9B0E - chains A and B; structure by electron microscopy, 3.19 A resolution.

== Chain A (and B) ==
Name: RNA cytidine acetyltransferase
Organism: Thermochaetoides thermophila DSM 1495
Notes: EC 2.3.1.-; chain B of this document is another copy of the same molecule, construct and numbering; everything in this record applies to it too
UniProtKB: G0S273 (G0S273_CHATD); numbering as in UniProt (aligned over 1-1073)
Sequence (1086 residues; each row starts with the number of its first residue; numbers below 1 keep their minus sign (His-12 is residue -12)):
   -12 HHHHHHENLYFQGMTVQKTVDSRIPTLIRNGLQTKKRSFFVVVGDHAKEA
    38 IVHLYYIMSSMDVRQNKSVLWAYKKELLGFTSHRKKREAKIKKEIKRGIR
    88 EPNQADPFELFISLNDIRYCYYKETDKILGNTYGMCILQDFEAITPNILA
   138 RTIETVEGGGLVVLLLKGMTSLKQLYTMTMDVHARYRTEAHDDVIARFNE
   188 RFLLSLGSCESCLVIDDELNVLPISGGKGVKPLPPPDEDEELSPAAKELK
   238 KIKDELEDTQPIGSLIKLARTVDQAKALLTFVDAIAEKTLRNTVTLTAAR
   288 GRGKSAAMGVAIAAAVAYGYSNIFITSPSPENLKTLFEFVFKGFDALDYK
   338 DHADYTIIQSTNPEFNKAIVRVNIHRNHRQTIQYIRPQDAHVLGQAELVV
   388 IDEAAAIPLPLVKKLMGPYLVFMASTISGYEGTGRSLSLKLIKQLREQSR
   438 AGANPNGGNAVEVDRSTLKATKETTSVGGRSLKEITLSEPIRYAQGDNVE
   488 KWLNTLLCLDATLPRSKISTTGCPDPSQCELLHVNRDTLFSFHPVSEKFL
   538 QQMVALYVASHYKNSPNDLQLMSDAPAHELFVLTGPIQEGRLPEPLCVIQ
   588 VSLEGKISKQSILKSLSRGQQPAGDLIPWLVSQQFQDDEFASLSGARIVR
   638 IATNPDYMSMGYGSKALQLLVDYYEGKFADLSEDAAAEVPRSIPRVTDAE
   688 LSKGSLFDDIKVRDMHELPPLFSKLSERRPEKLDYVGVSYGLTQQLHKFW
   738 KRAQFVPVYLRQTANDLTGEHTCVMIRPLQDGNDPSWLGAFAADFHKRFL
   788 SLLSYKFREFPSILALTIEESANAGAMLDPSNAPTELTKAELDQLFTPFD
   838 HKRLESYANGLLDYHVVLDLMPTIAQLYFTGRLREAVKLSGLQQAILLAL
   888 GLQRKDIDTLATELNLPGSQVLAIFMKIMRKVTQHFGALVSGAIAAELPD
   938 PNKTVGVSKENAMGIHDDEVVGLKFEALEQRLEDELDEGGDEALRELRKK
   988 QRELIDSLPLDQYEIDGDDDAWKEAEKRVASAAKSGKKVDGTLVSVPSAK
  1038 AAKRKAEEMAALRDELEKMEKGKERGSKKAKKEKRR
Disordered / not traced: -12 to 5, 63-93, 437-466, 498-510, 667-695, 930-1073
Differences from the reference sequence: expression tag (-12 to 0)
Small-molecule neighbours:
  - A1AH4 ([[(2R,3S,4S,5R)-5-(6-aminopurin-9-yl)-4-oxidanyl-3-phosphonooxy-oxolan-2-yl]methoxy-oxidanyl-phosphoryl] [(3R)-4-[[3-[2-[2-[[1-[(2R,3S,4R,5R)-5-(hydroxymethyl)-3,4-bis(oxidanyl)oxolan-2-yl]-2-oxidanylidene-pyrimidin-4-yl]amino]-2-oxidanylidene-ethyl]sulfanylethylamino]-3-oxidanylidene-propyl]amino]-2,2-dimethyl-3-oxidanyl-4-oxidanylidene-butyl] hydrogen phosphate): Ser547, His548, Tyr549, Lys550, Ile635, Val636, Arg637, Ile638, Ala639, Thr640, Tyr644, Met645, Ser646, Met647, Gly648, Tyr649, Gly650, Ser651, Val725, Ser726, Tyr727, Gly728, Gln732, Leu733, Lys735, Phe736, Trp737, Arg739, Thr755
  - ADP (adenosine-5'-diphosphate): Gly117, Asn118, Thr119, Leu255, Ala256, Arg257, Gln261, Ala286, Arg287, Gly288, Arg289, Gly290, Lys291, Ser292, Ala293, Thr322, Phe326, Glu390, Ile478, Arg479
Reported in the primary citation:
  - conformationally variable residues (side-chain flip): Ser292
  - mutagenesis - H548A, Y549A: abolished catalytic activity
  - mutagenesis - H548A, Y549A: unchanged stability

== How chain A and chain B interact ==
Residue-residue contacts (82; chain A residue first):
  Lys275(A) with Arg366(B)
  Leu277(A) with Arg366(B)
  Gly306(A) with His365(B)
  Asn309(A) with Asn309(B), hydrogen bond; Gln382(B)
  Phe311(A) with Gln382(B)
  Arg358(A) with Gly381(B), hydrogen bond (side chain-backbone); Gln382(B), hydrogen bond
  His365(A) with Gly306(B); His365(B), hydrogen bond
  Arg366(A) with Lys275(B); Leu277(B); Glu384(B)
  Thr368(A) with Gln382(B)
  Gln370(A) with Gln382(B), hydrogen bond
  Gly381(A) with Arg358(B), hydrogen bond (backbone-side chain)
  Gln382(A) with Asn309(B); Phe311(B); Arg358(B), hydrogen bond; Thr368(B); Gln370(B), hydrogen bond
  Glu384(A) with Arg366(B)
  Leu603(A) with Leu848(B)
  Ser604(A) with Leu848(B)
  Gln621(A) with Arg840(B); Val853(B)
  Gln623(A) with Lys839(B); Ser843(B); Leu849(B)
  Gln749(A) with His852(B), hydrogen bond (side chain-backbone); Leu855(B)
  Thr750(A) with His852(B)
  Asp781(A) with Phe836(B); Asp837(B)
  Lys784(A) with Thr834(B); Asp837(B), salt bridge
  Arg785(A) with Arg840(B); Asp856(B)
  Ser788(A) with Asp856(B), hydrogen bond (side chain-backbone); Pro859(B)
  Leu789(A) with Leu855(B), hydrophobic
  Ser791(A) with Arg891(B)
  Tyr792(A) with Leu855(B), hydrophobic; Met858(B); Pro859(B); Leu887(B), hydrogen bond (side chain-backbone); Gly888(B); Arg891(B)
  Lys793(A) with His852(B); Asp893(B), salt bridge
  Arg795(A) with Arg795(B); Arg891(B)
  Thr834(A) with Lys784(B)
  Phe836(A) with Asp781(B)
  Asp837(A) with Asp781(B); Lys784(B), salt bridge
  Lys839(A) with Gln623(B)
  Arg840(A) with Gln621(B); Arg785(B)
  Ser843(A) with Gln623(B)
  Leu848(A) with Leu603(B); Ser604(B)
  Leu849(A) with Gln623(B)
  His852(A) with Gln749(B), hydrogen bond (backbone-side chain); Thr750(B); Lys793(B)
  Val853(A) with Gln621(B)
  Leu855(A) with Gln749(B); Leu789(B), hydrophobic; Tyr792(B), hydrophobic
  Asp856(A) with Arg785(B); Ser788(B), hydrogen bond (backbone-side chain)
  Met858(A) with Tyr792(B)
  Pro859(A) with Ser788(B); Tyr792(B)
  Leu887(A) with Tyr792(B), hydrogen bond (backbone-side chain)
  Gly888(A) with Tyr792(B)
  Arg891(A) with Ser791(B); Tyr792(B); Arg795(B); Arg891(B)
  Asp893(A) with Lys793(B), salt bridge
Other interface residues (no listed pair), chain A (54 interface residues in all): Ser308, His378, Val379, Arg605, Gln620, Phe622, Asp624, Phe778
Other interface residues (no listed pair), chain B (54 interface residues in all): Ser308, His378, Val379, Arg605, Gln620, Phe622, Asp624, Phe778

== In short ==
The chain A/chain B interface involves 54 residues from each chain; the contacts include 14 hydrogen bonds and
4 salt bridges. Polar pairs include Lys784(A)-Asp837(B), Lys793(A)-Asp893(B) and Asn309(A)-Asn309(B). Bound to
chain A: ADP and compound A1AH4. The paper reports that H548A and Y549A of chain A abolish catalytic activity;
conformational variability at Ser292(A).
Both chains are RNA cytidine acetyltransferase (Thermochaetoides thermophila DSM 1495). Entry 9B0E (Cryo-EM
Structure of E.coli produced recombinant N-acetyltransferase 10 (NAT10) in complex with cytidine-amide-CoA
bisubstrate probe and ...) was determined by electron microscopy, deposited together with 9AYM and 9B0I.
